PDB entry 3D17 | X-ray diffraction, 2.80 A resolution | chains A and C of the 4 polymer chains in the assembly

== Chain A (and C) ==
Molecule: Hemoglobin subunit alpha
Source organism: Homo sapiens
Notes: chain C of this document is another copy of the same molecule, construct and numbering; everything in this record applies to it too
UniProtKB: P69905 (HBA_HUMAN); residues 1-141 here correspond to UniProt positions 2-142 (UniProt number = residue number + 1)
Amino-acid sequence (141 residues; numbered 1 to 141; the number before each row is that of its first residue):
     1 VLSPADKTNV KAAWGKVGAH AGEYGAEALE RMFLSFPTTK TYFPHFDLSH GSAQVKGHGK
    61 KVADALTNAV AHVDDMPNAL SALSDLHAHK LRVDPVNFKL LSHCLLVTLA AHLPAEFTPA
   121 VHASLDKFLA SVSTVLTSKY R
UniProt features mapped onto this chain:
  - binding site (O2): H58
  - binding site (heme b): H87
  - site: T8, N9 (Microbial infection: Cleavage), K11 (Not glycated), A13, W14 (Microbial infection: Cleavage), Y24, G25 (Microbial infection: Cleavage), L29, E30 (Microbial infection: Cleavage), H45, F46 (Microbial infection: Cleavage), D47, L48 (Microbial infection: Cleavage), S52, A53 (Microbial infection: Cleavage), V55, K56 (Microbial infection: Cleavage), K56 (Not glycated), G59, K60 (Microbial infection: Cleavage), K60 (Not glycated), K90 (Not glycated), L91, R92 (Microbial infection: Cleavage), K99 (Not glycated), L106, V107 (Microbial infection: Cleavage), T108, L109 (Microbial infection: Cleavage), V121, H122 (Microbial infection: Cleavage), S133, T134 (Microbial infection: Cleavage)
  - modified residue: S3 (Phosphoserine), K7 (N6-succinyllysine), T8 (Phosphothreonine), K11 (N6-succinyllysine), K16 (N6-acetyllysine), Y24 (Phosphotyrosine), S35 (Phosphoserine), K40 (N6-succinyllysine), S49 (Phosphoserine), S102 (Phosphoserine), T108 (Phosphothreonine), S124 (Phosphoserine), S131 (Phosphoserine), T134 (Phosphothreonine), T137 (Phosphothreonine), S138 (Phosphoserine)
  - glycosylation (N-linked (Glc) (glycation) lysine): K7, K16, K40, K61
Ion coordination: heme Fe: H87 (together with carbon monoxide)
Residues lining bound ligands:
  - carbon monoxide (CMO): L29, F43, H58, V62, H87
  - heme (HEM): M32, T39, Y42, F43, F46, H58, K61, V62, A65, L66, L83, L86, H87, L91, V93, N97, F98, L101, V132, L136
  - toluene (MBN): V10, W14, V17, A21, A63, L66, T67, V70, L125, F128

== Interface between chain A and chain C ==
Residue-residue contacts (13; chain A residue first):
  V1(A) with R141(C)
  L2(A) with R141(C)
  K127(A) with Y140(C); R141(C)
  S131(A) with R141(C)
  T134(A) with R141(C), hydrogen bond
  Y140(A) with K127(C)
  R141(A) with V1(C); L2(C); K127(C); A130(C); S131(C); T134(C)
Interface residues without a listed pair, chain A (8 interface residues in all): A130

== Summary ==
The chain A/chain C interface involves 8 residues from each chain; the contacts include 1 hydrogen bond. Its
one hydrogen-bonded contact is T134(A)-R141(C). Ligands of chain A: heme, toluene and carbon monoxide. From
UniProt: O2-binding residue H58(A) and heme b-binding residue H87(A) on chain A.
Chain A and chain C are both Hemoglobin subunit alpha (Homo sapiens); the structure, A triply ligated crystal
structure of relaxed state human hemoglobin, was determined by X-ray diffraction.
